PDB entry 8JJ5 | electron microscopy, 3.50 A resolution | chains A and B of the 4 polymer chains in the assembly

== Chain A ==
Protein: Tetraspanin
Organism: Sus scrofa
Reference sequence: Q06AT5 (Q06AT5_PIG); residues 1-257 here = UniProt positions 1-257
Sequence (257 residues; each row starts with the number of its first residue):
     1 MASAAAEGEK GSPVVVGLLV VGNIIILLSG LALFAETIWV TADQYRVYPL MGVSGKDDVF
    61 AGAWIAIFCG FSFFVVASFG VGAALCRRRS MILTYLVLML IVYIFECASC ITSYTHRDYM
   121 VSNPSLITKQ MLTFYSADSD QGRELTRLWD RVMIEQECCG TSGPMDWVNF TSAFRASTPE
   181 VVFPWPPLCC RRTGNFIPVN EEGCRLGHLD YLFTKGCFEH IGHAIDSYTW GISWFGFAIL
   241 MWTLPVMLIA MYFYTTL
Unresolved in the structure: 1-9
Disulfides: Cys-158/Cys-217, Cys-159/Cys-189, Cys-190/Cys-204
Covalently attached groups: N-acetylglucosamine (NAG) linked to Asn-169
Reported in the primary citation:
  - post-translational modification sites: Asn-169

== Chain B ==
Protein: Uroplakin 2
Organism: Sus scrofa
Sequence (184 residues; numbered 1 to 184; the number before each row is that of its first residue):
     1 MASPLPVRTL PLILILLAVL APGASDFNIS SLSGPLSPAL TESLLVALPP CHLTGGNATL
    61 MVRRANDSKV VKSSFMVPPC RGRRELVSVV DSGSGFTVTR LSAYQVTNLV PGTKYYISYL
   121 VTKGASTESS REIPMSTLPR RKAEAIGLGM APTGGMVVIQ VLLSVAMFLL VVGFITALAL
   181 GARK
Unresolved in the structure: 1-25, 89-101
Disulfides: Cys-51/Cys-80
Covalently attached groups: N-acetylglucosamine (NAG) linked to Asn-28, Asn-57
Reported in the primary citation:
  - post-translational modification sites: Asn-28, Asn-57

== Chain A / chain B interface ==
Residue-residue contacts (68):
  Arg-89(A) with Lys-184(B), hydrogen bond (side chain-backbone)
  Leu-93(A) with Leu-178(B), hydrophobic
  Val-97(A) with Phe-174(B), hydrophobic
  Leu-100(A) with Phe-174(B), hydrophobic
  Tyr-103(A) with Ala-166(B); Met-167(B), hydrogen bond (side chain-backbone); Leu-170(B), hydrophobic
  Tyr-114(A) with Thr-153(B), hydrogen bond; Gly-155(B); Met-156(B); Ile-159(B), hydrophobic
  Thr-115(A) with Gln-160(B)
  Arg-117(A) with Thr-153(B)
  Asp-118(A) with Met-150(B); Pro-152(B); Thr-153(B), hydrogen bond; Met-156(B)
  Tyr-119(A) with Met-150(B), hydrophobic
  Ser-122(A) with Gly-149(B); Met-150(B); Ala-151(B), hydrogen bond (side chain-backbone)
  Asn-123(A) with Gly-149(B)
  Ser-125(A) with Ile-146(B)
  Leu-126(A) with Leu-148(B), hydrophobic; Gly-149(B)
  Lys-129(A) with Ala-143(B)
  Leu-132(A) with Ala-143(B), hydrophobic; Ile-146(B), hydrophobic
  Met-165(A) with Ser-37(B)
  Val-168(A) with Thr-41(B)
  Asn-169(A) with Arg-141(B)
  Phe-170(A) with Arg-141(B); Ile-146(B), hydrophobic
  Thr-171(A) with Arg-141(B), hydrogen bond (backbone-backbone); Lys-142(B); Ala-143(B), hydrogen bond (side chain-backbone); Glu-144(B)
  Arg-175(A) with Arg-140(B)
  Trp-185(A) with Leu-40(B), hydrophobic
  Asn-200(A) with Leu-86(B)
  Glu-202(A) with Leu-86(B)
  Gly-203(A) with Leu-86(B)
  Arg-205(A) with Gln-105(B), hydrogen bond
  Leu-206(A) with Gln-105(B)
  Gly-207(A) with Leu-36(B)
  His-208(A) with Pro-35(B); Glu-85(B), salt bridge; Leu-86(B)
  Leu-209(A) with Gly-34(B); Pro-35(B), hydrogen bond (backbone-backbone); Leu-36(B); Ser-37(B)
  Tyr-211(A) with Leu-86(B), hydrophobic
  Trp-234(A) with Ile-159(B), hydrophobic
  Phe-237(A) with Leu-163(B), hydrophobic
  Leu-240(A) with Leu-163(B), hydrophobic
  Leu-244(A) with Ala-166(B), hydrophobic; Leu-170(B), hydrophobic
  Met-247(A) with Leu-170(B), hydrophobic
  Met-251(A) with Leu-170(B), hydrophobic; Phe-174(B), hydrophobic; Ala-177(B), hydrophobic
  Thr-255(A) with Ala-177(B); Leu-180(B); Gly-181(B); Lys-184(B), hydrogen bond (backbone-side chain)
  Thr-256(A) with Lys-184(B), hydrogen bond (backbone-side chain)
  Leu-257(A) with Lys-184(B), hydrogen bond (backbone-side chain)
Also at the interface, not in a pair above, chain A (52 interface residues in all): Leu-96, Cys-107, Cys-110, Ile-111, Glu-180, Val-181, Pro-184, Trp-230, Ser-233, Leu-248, Tyr-254
Also at the interface, not in a pair above, chain B (44 interface residues in all): Ala-39, Val-87, Ser-88, Thr-107, Leu-138, Gly-147, Val-158, Leu-162, Gly-173

== Overview ==
52 residues of chain A and 44 residues of chain B are in contact, with 12 hydrogen bonds and 1 salt bridge.
Among the polar pairs are His-208(A)/Glu-85(B), Arg-89(A)/Lys-184(B) and Tyr-103(A)/Met-167(B).
N-acetylglucosamine is covalently linked to Asn-169(A). Covalently linked N-acetylglucosamine: at Asn-28(B)
and Asn-57(B). From the paper: modification sites Asn-169(A) and Asn-28(B) among others.
Here chain A is Tetraspanin and chain B is Uroplakin 2, both from Sus scrofa. Entry 8JJ5 (Porcine uroplakin
complex) was determined by electron microscopy.
